8FNU - chains B and D of the 7 polymer chains in the assembly; structure by electron microscopy, 2.50 A resolution.

Chain B (and D):
Molecule: KAP NTPase domain-containing protein
Organism: Streptococcus suis
Notes: chain D of this document is another copy of the same molecule, construct and numbering; everything in this record applies to it too
UniProtKB: A0A0Z8XTP6 (A0A0Z8XTP6_STRSU); residues 1-907 here = UniProt positions 1-907
Amino-acid sequence (907 residues; numbered 1 to 907; the number before each row is that of its first residue):
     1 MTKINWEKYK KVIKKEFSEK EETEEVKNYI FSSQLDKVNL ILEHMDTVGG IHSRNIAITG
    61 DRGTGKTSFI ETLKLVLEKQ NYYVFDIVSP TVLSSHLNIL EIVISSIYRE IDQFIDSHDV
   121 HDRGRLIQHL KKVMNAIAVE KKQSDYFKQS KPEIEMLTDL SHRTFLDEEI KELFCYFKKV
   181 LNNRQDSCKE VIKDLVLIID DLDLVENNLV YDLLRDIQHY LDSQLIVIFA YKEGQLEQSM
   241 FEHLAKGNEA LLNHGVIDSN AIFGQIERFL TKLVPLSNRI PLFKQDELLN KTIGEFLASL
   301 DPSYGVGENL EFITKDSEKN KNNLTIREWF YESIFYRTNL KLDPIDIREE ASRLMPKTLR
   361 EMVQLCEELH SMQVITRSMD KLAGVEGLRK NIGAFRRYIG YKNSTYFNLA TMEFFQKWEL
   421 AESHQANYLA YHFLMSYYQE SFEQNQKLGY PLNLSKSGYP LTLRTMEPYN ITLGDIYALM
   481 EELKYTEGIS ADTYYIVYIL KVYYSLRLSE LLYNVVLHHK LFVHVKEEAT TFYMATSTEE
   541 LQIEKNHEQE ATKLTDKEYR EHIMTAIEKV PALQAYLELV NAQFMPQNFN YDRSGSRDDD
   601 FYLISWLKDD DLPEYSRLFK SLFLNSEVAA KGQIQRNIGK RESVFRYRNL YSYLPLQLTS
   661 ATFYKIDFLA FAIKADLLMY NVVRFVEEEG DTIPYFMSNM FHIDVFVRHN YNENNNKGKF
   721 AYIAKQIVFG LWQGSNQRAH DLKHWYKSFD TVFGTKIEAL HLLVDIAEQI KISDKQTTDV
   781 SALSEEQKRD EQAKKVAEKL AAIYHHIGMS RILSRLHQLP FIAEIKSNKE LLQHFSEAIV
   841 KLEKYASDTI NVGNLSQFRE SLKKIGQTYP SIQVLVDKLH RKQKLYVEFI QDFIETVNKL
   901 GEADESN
Disordered / not traced: 1-27, 116-118, 445-456, 536-555, 631-644, 713-717, 733-744, 775-785, 901-907

How chain B and chain D interact:
Residue-residue contacts (110; chain B residue first):
  D86(B) with F165(D)
  P90(B) with Q218(D); H219(D)
  T91(B) with R163(D), hydrogen bond (backbone-side chain); D167(D); H219(D), hydrogen bond (side chain-backbone)
  V92(B) with T164(D)
  S94(B) with E140(D); R163(D), hydrogen bond; H219(D)
  S95(B) with E140(D); R163(D)
  H96(B) with E140(D), hydrogen bond (side chain-backbone); K142(D)
  L97(B) with F147(D), hydrophobic; T164(D)
  E101(B) with Y146(D), hydrogen bond; L160(D)
  I102(B) with T164(D)
  I104(B) with L157(D), hydrophobic
  S105(B) with L157(D); L160(D); S161(D)
  S106(B) with F165(D)
  Y108(B) with I154(D); T158(D)
  R109(B) with F165(D); E168(D), salt bridge
  L130(B) with I154(D), hydrophobic
  K131(B) with I154(D)
  M134(B) with P152(D); E153(D); I154(D), hydrophobic; L157(D), hydrophobic
  N135(B) with K151(D), hydrogen bond
  I137(B) with Y146(D)
  A138(B) with P152(D), hydrophobic
  K141(B) with Y146(D); F147(D)
  Q143(B) with Y146(D), hydrogen bond (side chain-backbone); F147(D); K148(D); Q149(D), hydrogen bond (side chain-backbone); S150(D), hydrogen bond (backbone-side chain)
  S144(B) with S150(D)
  D145(B) with S150(D), hydrogen bond (backbone-side chain)
  K148(B) with S150(D), hydrogen bond
  D159(B) with K151(D), salt bridge
  D201(B) with K272(D), salt bridge
  L204(B) with R215(D); Q265(D); F269(D), hydrophobic
  E206(B) with R215(D); H243(D)
  N207(B) with G247(D); N248(D), hydrogen bond
  K232(B) with R268(D)
  Q238(B) with L251(D); I257(D)
  F241(B) with A250(D); L251(D), hydrophobic; H254(D)
  E242(B) with G247(D); N248(D); E249(D); A250(D), hydrogen bond (side chain-backbone); L251(D), hydrogen bond (side chain-backbone)
  A245(B) with A250(D), hydrophobic
  L252(B) with H254(D)
  S259(B) with H254(D)
  F263(B) with V256(D), hydrophobic
  K357(B) with E267(D), salt bridge
  R360(B) with T271(D); K272(D)
  E361(B) with E267(D)
  Q364(B) with T271(D), hydrogen bond (side chain-backbone); P275(D); L276(D), hydrogen bond (side chain-backbone)
  E367(B) with S277(D)
  E368(B) with S277(D)
  R397(B) with P281(D)
  Y398(B) with L276(D), hydrophobic
  Y401(B) with L276(D); R279(D); P281(D)
  T405(B) with F263(D)
  K417(B) with E350(D), salt bridge
  E419(B) with D286(D)
  L420(B) with Q285(D); D286(D), hydrogen bond (backbone-side chain)
  E422(B) with R327(D), salt bridge
  H424(B) with I347(D)
  Q425(B) with I347(D); R348(D)
  Y428(B) with R348(D); Y494(D), hydrogen bond
  R464(B) with E487(D), salt bridge
  T465(B) with Y485(D); T486(D); E487(D)
  M466(B) with R348(D)
  E467(B) with Y485(D), hydrogen bond
  P468(B) with I347(D), hydrophobic; R348(D)
  F645(B) with R593(D)
  R646(B) with Y485(D)
  Y647(B) with E481(D), hydrogen bond; Y485(D); V707(D); R708(D)
Other interface residues (no listed pair), chain B (69 interface residues in all): I127, D203, S404, Y406, H432
Other interface residues (no listed pair), chain D (73 interface residues in all): V139, E155, M156, E169, E237, K246, N260, G264, I266, D346, S352, E482, G488, S490, W745

Summary:
69 residues of chain B face 73 of chain D across their interface, with 20 hydrogen bonds and 7 salt bridges.
Polar pairs include R109(B)-E168(D), D159(B)-K151(D) and D201(B)-K272(D).
Chain B and chain D are both KAP NTPase domain-containing protein (Streptococcus suis); the structure,
Structure of RdrA from Streptococcus suis RADAR defense system, was determined by electron microscopy (same
publication as 8FNT, 8FNV and 8FNW).
